5FLV - chains A and C of the 3 polymer chains in the assembly; structure by X-ray diffraction, 3.00 A resolution.

[Chain A]
Protein: Homeobox protein nkx-2.5, T-box transcription factor TBX5
From: Mus musculus
Notes: fragment: dna binding domains of tbx5 and nkx2-5, and 51-251
UniProtKB: chimeric construct of P42582, P70326: residues 134-197 from P42582 (XXXXXXXXXXXX) positions 134-197 (same numbers); residues 1051-1251 from P70326 positions 51-251 (UniProt number = residue number - 1000)
Amino-acid sequence (285 residues; each row starts with the number of its first residue; note: 837 numbers in that range are skipped by the numbering (no residue carries them; nothing is unmodelled there)):
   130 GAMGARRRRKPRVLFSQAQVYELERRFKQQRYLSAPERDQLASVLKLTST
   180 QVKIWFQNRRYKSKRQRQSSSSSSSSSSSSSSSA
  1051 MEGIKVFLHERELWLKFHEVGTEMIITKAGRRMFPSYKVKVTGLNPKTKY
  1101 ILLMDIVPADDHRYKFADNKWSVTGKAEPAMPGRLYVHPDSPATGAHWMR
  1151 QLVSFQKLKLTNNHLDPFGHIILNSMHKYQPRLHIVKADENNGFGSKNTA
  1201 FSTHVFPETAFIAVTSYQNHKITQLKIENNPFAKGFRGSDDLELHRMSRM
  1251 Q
Not modelled in the structure: 130-139, 192-213, 1051-1052, 1190-1201, 1239-1251
Sequence notes: expression tag (130-133); engineered mutation Ser-192 (Cys in P42582), Ser-1202 (Cys202 in P70326); linker (198-213)
Swiss-Prot annotation at these positions:
  - DNA-binding region: Arg-137 to Arg-196 (Homeobox), Leu-1058 to Gly-1238 (T-box)
From the paper describing this entry:
  - binding site for the 22-nt DNA strand: Phe-144, Gln-180, Trp-184, Gln-186, Asn-187
  - binding site for the 22-nt DNA strand: Lys-182
  - mutagenesis - K157A, Q195A, R196A: decreased binding to Nppa promoter

[Chain C]
Molecule: 22-nt DNA strand
Notes: fragment: antisense strand - nppa
Sequence (22 nucleotides; row label = number of the first residue in the row):
     4 ACCACTTCAAAGGTGTGAGAAG
Not modelled in the structure: 4, 25

[Interface between chain A and chain C]
Pairs across the interface - 23 pairs, chain A then chain C:
  Arg-141(A) / DA12(C)  base contact
  Arg-141(A) / DA13(C)  base contact
  Tyr-161(A) / DC5(C)  phosphate contact
  Tyr-161(A) / DC6(C)  hydrogen bond to the phosphate
  Gln-186(A) / DC6(C)  base contact
  Arg-189(A) / DC5(C)  phosphate contact
  Arg-189(A) / DC6(C)  salt bridge to the phosphate
  Tyr-190(A) / DA7(C)  hydrogen bond to the phosphate
  Arg-1081(A) / DT17(C)  sugar contact
  Arg-1081(A) / DG18(C)  salt bridge to the phosphate
  Arg-1082(A) / DG16(C)  phosphate contact
  Arg-1082(A) / DT17(C)  phosphate contact
  Lys-1159(A) / DG16(C)  salt bridge to the phosphate
  Tyr-1217(A) / DG18(C)  hydrogen bond to the phosphate
  Thr-1223(A) / DG18(C)  phosphate contact
  Thr-1223(A) / DT19(C)  phosphate contact
  Lys-1226(A) / DG18(C)  phosphate contact
  Ile-1227(A) / DG18(C)  phosphate contact
  Asn-1230(A) / DT17(C)  hydrogen bond to the phosphate
  Phe-1232(A) / DG16(C)  hydrogen bond to the base
  Phe-1232(A) / DT17(C)  sugar contact
  Phe-1236(A) / DT17(C)  base contact
  Phe-1236(A) / DG18(C)  sugar contact
Interface residues without a listed pair, chain A (20 interface residues in all): Pro-140, Leu-143, Leu-162, Ile-1075, Ala-1233
Interface residues without a listed pair, chain C (11 interface residues in all): DA14, DG15

[Overview]
20 residues of chain A face 11 of chain C across their interface; the contacts include 5 hydrogen bonds and 3
salt bridges. Polar pairs include Phe-1232(A)/DG16(C), Tyr-161(A)/DC6(C) and Tyr-190(A)/DA7(C). The paper
reports a binding site for the 22-nt DNA strand at Phe-144(A), Gln-180(A) and Trp-184(A) among others; K157A,
Q195A and R196A of chain A reduce binding to Nppa promoter.
Here chain A is Homeobox protein nkx-2.5, T-box transcription factor TBX5 (Mus musculus) and chain C is a
22-nt DNA strand. Entry 5FLV (Crystal structure of NKX2-5 and TBX5 bound to the Nppa promoter region) was
determined by X-ray diffraction.
